Entry 6XL9 (electron microscopy, 2.50 A resolution); this record covers chains C and D of the 10 polymer chains in the assembly.

Chain C:
Name: DNA-directed RNA polymerase subunit beta
Source organism: Escherichia coli O157:H7
Notes: EC 2.7.7.6
UniProtKB: B7MIX3 (RPOB_ECO45); residue numbers follow UniProt; this construct covers 1-1342
Amino-acid sequence (1342 residues; each row starts with the number of its first residue):
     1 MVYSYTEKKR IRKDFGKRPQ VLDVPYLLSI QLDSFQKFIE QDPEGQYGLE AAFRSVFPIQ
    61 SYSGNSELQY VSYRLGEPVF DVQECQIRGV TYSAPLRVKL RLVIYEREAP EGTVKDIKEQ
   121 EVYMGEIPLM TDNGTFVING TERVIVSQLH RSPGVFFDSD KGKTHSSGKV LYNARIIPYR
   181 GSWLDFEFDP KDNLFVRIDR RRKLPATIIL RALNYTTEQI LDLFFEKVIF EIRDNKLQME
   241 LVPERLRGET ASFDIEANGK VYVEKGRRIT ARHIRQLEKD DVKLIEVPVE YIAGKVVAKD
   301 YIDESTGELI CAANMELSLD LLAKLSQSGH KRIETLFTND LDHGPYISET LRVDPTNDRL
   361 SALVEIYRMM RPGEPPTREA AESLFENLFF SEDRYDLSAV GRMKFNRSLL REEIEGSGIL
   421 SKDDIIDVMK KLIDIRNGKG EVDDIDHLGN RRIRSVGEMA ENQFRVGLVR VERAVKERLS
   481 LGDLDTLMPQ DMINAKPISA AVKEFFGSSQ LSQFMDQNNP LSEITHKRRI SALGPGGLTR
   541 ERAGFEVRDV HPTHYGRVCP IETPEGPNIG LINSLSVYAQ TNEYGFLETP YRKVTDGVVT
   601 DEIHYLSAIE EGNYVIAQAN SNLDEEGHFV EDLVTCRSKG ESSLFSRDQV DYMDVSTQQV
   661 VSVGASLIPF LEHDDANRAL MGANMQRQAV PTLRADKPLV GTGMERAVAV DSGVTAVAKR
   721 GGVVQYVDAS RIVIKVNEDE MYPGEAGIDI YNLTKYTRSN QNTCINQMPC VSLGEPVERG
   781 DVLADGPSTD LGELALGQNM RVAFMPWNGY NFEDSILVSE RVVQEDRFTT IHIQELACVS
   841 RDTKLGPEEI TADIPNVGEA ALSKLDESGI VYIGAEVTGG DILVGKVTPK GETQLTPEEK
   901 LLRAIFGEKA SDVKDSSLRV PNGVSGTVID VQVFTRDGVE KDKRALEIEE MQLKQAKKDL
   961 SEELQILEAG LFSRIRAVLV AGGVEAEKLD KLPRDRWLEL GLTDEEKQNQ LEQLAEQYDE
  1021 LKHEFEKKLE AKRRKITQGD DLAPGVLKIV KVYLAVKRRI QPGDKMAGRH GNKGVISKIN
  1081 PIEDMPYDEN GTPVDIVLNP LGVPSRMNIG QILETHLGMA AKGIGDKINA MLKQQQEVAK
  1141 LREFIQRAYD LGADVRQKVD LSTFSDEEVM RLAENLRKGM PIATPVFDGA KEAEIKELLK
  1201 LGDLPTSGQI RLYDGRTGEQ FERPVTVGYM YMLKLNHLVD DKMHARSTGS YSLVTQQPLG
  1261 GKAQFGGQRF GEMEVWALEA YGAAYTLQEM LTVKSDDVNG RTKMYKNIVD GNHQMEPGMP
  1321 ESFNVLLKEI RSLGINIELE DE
Not modelled in the structure: 1-2, 1342
UniProt features mapped onto this chain:
  - modified residue (N6-acetyllysine): Lys-1022, Lys-1200

Chain D:
Name: DNA-directed RNA polymerase subunit beta'
Source organism: Escherichia coli O157:H7
Notes: EC 2.7.7.6
UniProtKB: P0A8T8 (RPOC_ECO57); numbering as in UniProt (aligned over 1-1407)
Amino-acid sequence (1407 residues; each row starts with the number of its first residue):
     1 MKDLLKFLKA QTKTEEFDAI KIALASPDMI RSWSFGEVKK PETINYRTFK PERDGLFCAR
    61 IFGPVKDYEC LCGKYKRLKH RGVICEKCGV EVTQTKVRRE RMGHIELASP TAHIWFLKSL
   121 PSRIGLLLDM PLRDIERVLY FESYVVIEGG MTNLERQQIL TEEQYLDALE EFGDEFDAKM
   181 GAEAIQALLK SMDLEQECEQ LREELNETNS ETKRKKLTKR IKLLEAFVQS GNKPEWMILT
   241 VLPVLPPDLR PLVPLDGGRF ATSDLNDLYR RVINRNNRLK RLLDLAAPDI IVRNEKRMLQ
   301 EAVDALLDNG RRGRAITGSN KRPLKSLADM IKGKQGRFRQ NLLGKRVDYS GRSVITVGPY
   361 LRLHQCGLPK KMALELFKPF IYGKLELRGL ATTIKAAKKM VEREEAVVWD ILDEVIREHP
   421 VLLNRAPTLH RLGIQAFEPV LIEGKAIQLH PLVCAAYNAD FDGDQMAVHV PLTLEAQLEA
   481 RALMMSTNNI LSPANGEPII VPSQDVVLGL YYMTRDCVNA KGEGMVLTGP KEAERLYRSG
   541 LASLHARVKV RITEYEKDAN GELVAKTSLK DTTVGRAILW MIVPKGLPYS IVNQALGKKA
   601 ISKMLNTCYR ILGLKPTVIF ADQIMYTGFA YAARSGASVG IDDMVIPEKK HEIISEAEAE
   661 VAEIQEQFQS GLVTAGERYN KVIDIWAAAN DRVSKAMMDN LQTETVINRD GQEEKQVSFN
   721 SIYMMADSGA RGSAAQIRQL AGMRGLMAKP DGSIIETPIT ANFREGLNVL QYFISTHGAR
   781 KGLADTALKT ANSGYLTRRL VDVAQDLVVT EDDCGTHEGI MMTPVIEGGD VKEPLRDRVL
   841 GRVTAEDVLK PGTADILVPR NTLLHEQWCD LLEENSVDAV KVRSVVSCDT DFGVCAHCYG
   901 RDLARGHIIN KGEAIGVIAA QSIGEPGTQL TMRTFHIGGA ASRAAAESSI QVKNKGSIKL
   961 SNVKSVVNSS GKLVITSRNT ELKLIDEFGR TKESYKVPYG AVLAKGDGEQ VAGGETVANW
  1021 DPHTMPVITE VSGFVRFTDM IDGQTITRQT DELTGLSSLV VLDSAERTAG GKDLRPALKI
  1081 VDAQGNDVLI PGTDMPAQYF LPGKAIVQLE DGVQISSGDT LARIPQESGG TKDITGGLPR
  1141 VADLFEARRP KEPAILAEIS GIVSFGKETK GKRRLVITPV DGSDPYEEMI PKWRQLNVFE
  1201 GERVERGDVI SDGPEAPHDI LRLRGVHAVT RYIVNEVQDV YRLQGVKIND KHIEVIVRQM
  1261 LRKATIVNAG SSDFLEGEQV EYSRVKIANR ELEANGKVGA TYSRDLLGIT KASLATESFI
  1321 SAASFQETTR VLTEAAVAGK RDELRGLKEN VIVGRLIPAG TGYAYHQDRM RRRAAGEAPA
  1381 APQVTAEDAS ASLAELLNAG LGGSDNE
Not modelled in the structure: 1-15, 933-947, 1127-1134, 1377-1407
Bound ions: Zn2+ site 1: Cys-70, Cys-72, Cys-85, Cys-88; Mg2+: Asp-460, Asp-462, Asp-464 (shared with 1 residue of chain R); Zn2+ site 2: Cys-814, Cys-888, Cys-895, Cys-898
UniProt features mapped onto this chain:
  - binding site (Zn(2+)): Cys-70, Cys-72, Cys-85, Cys-88, Cys-814, Cys-888, Cys-895, Cys-898
  - binding site (Mg(2+)): Asp-460, Asp-462, Asp-464
  - modified residue: Lys-972 (N6-acetyllysine)

Chain C / chain D interface:
Pairs across the interface (245):
  Phe-545(C) with Asp-785(D); Leu-788(D), hydrophobic
  Arg-548(C) with Arg-780(D), hydrogen bond (backbone-side chain)
  Asp-549(C) with Arg-780(D)
  Val-550(C) with Pro-750(D); His-777(D); Arg-780(D)
  Tyr-555(C) with Val-769(D); Leu-770(D), hydrophobic; Phe-773(D), hydrophobic
  Pro-560(C) with Arg-780(D), hydrogen bond (backbone-side chain)
  Thr-563(C) with Arg-780(D)
  Ile-569(C) with Leu-783(D), hydrophobic
  Gln-618(C) with Leu-770(D)
  Asn-620(C) with Asn-768(D); Val-769(D)
  Glu-641(C) with Lys-749(D), salt bridge
  Ser-642(C) with Leu-770(D)
  Val-660(C) with Val-769(D), hydrophobic
  Leu-671(C) with Tyr-772(D)
  Glu-672(C) with Gly-766(D); Leu-767(D), hydrogen bond (backbone-backbone)
  His-673(C) with Phe-763(D), hydrogen bond (side chain-backbone); Arg-764(D); Glu-765(D)
  Asp-674(C) with Phe-763(D); Tyr-772(D), hydrogen bond (backbone-side chain)
  Asp-675(C) with Phe-763(D); Tyr-772(D)
  Ala-676(C) with Tyr-772(D)
  Asn-677(C) with Leu-783(D)
  Ala-679(C) with Tyr-772(D)
  Phe-804(C) with Ala-637(D); Ser-638(D), hydrogen bond (backbone-side chain)
  Met-805(C) with Ala-637(D)
  Pro-806(C) with Ala-633(D); Ala-637(D)
  Asn-808(C) with Ala-633(D)
  Gly-809(C) with Pro-359(D); Phe-629(D)
  Tyr-810(C) with Pro-359(D)
  Phe-812(C) with Pro-451(D); Gln-504(D)
  Glu-813(C) with Phe-461(D); Gln-504(D)
  Asp-814(C) with Asp-462(D)
  Ser-815(C) with Val-357(D); Phe-461(D)
  Arg-841(C) with Gly-257(D)
  Lys-844(C) with Thr-48(D)
  Gln-894(C) with Arg-77(D)
  Gln-1061(C) with Lys-445(D)
  Lys-1065(C) with Asp-462(D)
  Lys-1073(C) with Asp-462(D), salt bridge
  Gly-1074(C) with Phe-461(D)
  Val-1075(C) with Phe-461(D), hydrogen bond (backbone-backbone); Gly-463(D)
  Ile-1076(C) with Thr-356(D)
  Ser-1077(C) with Thr-356(D)
  Asn-1099(C) with Asp-505(D)
  Pro-1100(C) with Ala-637(D); Val-639(D), hydrophobic
  Leu-1101(C) with Gln-504(D); Asp-505(D); Met-725(D), hydrophobic; Arg-731(D)
  Pro-1104(C) with Met-725(D), hydrophobic
  Ser-1105(C) with Gln-736(D), hydrogen bond
  Arg-1106(C) with Arg-731(D)
  Met-1107(C) with Leu-740(D), hydrophobic; Phe-763(D), hydrophobic
  Ile-1109(C) with Met-644(D), hydrophobic; Leu-740(D), hydrophobic
  His-1116(C) with Ile-641(D)
  Phe-1187(C) with Asn-768(D)
  Glu-1192(C) with Ile-641(D); Arg-764(D), salt bridge
  Lys-1196(C) with Asp-642(D), salt bridge
  Gln-1209(C) with Ser-638(D)
  Glu-1219(C) with Arg-538(D), salt bridge; Arg-634(D), salt bridge
  Phe-1221(C) with Ala-633(D); Arg-634(D)
  Glu-1222(C) with Tyr-512(D); Tyr-537(D); Arg-634(D); Ser-635(D)
  Arg-1223(C) with Ser-635(D); Phe-719(D), hydrogen bond (side chain-backbone); Ser-721(D); Met-724(D)
  Pro-1224(C) with Ser-638(D)
  Val-1225(C) with Ser-638(D)
  Thr-1226(C) with Ser-638(D), hydrogen bond; Val-639(D), hydrogen bond (side chain-backbone)
  Asp-1240(C) with Lys-445(D)
  Lys-1242(C) with Arg-352(D); Gln-465(D), hydrogen bond
  Met-1243(C) with Arg-352(D); Ser-353(D); Lys-371(D); Met-372(D), hydrophobic; Lys-445(D)
  His-1244(C) with Gly-351(D); Arg-352(D), hydrogen bond (backbone-backbone)
  Ala-1245(C) with Ser-350(D); Glu-375(D)
  Arg-1246(C) with Asp-348(D), salt bridge; Tyr-349(D), hydrogen bond (backbone-backbone); Ser-350(D), hydrogen bond (backbone-backbone); Glu-375(D); Leu-376(D)
  Ser-1247(C) with Asp-348(D); Tyr-349(D); Glu-375(D), hydrogen bond (backbone-side chain); Pro-379(D)
  Tyr-1251(C) with Asp-348(D), hydrogen bond
  Leu-1253(C) with Arg-99(D), hydrogen bond (backbone-side chain); Val-253(D), hydrophobic
  Val-1254(C) with Arg-99(D), hydrogen bond (backbone-side chain)
  Thr-1255(C) with Arg-337(D)
  Gln-1256(C) with Arg-99(D)
  Gln-1257(C) with Asn-341(D), hydrogen bond (side chain-backbone); Lys-345(D)
  Pro-1258(C) with Arg-346(D); Asp-348(D)
  Leu-1259(C) with Arg-346(D)
  Gly-1260(C) with Arg-346(D)
  Gly-1267(C) with Arg-346(D), hydrogen bond (backbone-side chain); Val-347(D)
  Gln-1268(C) with Arg-346(D); Val-347(D), hydrogen bond (backbone-backbone); Ser-350(D); Arg-352(D)
  Arg-1269(C) with Arg-339(D); Gln-340(D), hydrogen bond (side chain-backbone); Gly-344(D), hydrogen bond (side chain-backbone); Lys-345(D); Arg-346(D)
  Phe-1270(C) with Gly-344(D); Lys-345(D), hydrogen bond (backbone-backbone)
  Glu-1272(C) with Leu-343(D); Arg-798(D), salt bridge
  Met-1273(C) with Thr-428(D)
  Glu-1274(C) with Asn-424(D); Thr-428(D), hydrogen bond
  Val-1275(C) with Leu-343(D)
  Trp-1276(C) with Val-801(D); Val-917(D); Gln-921(D)
  Ala-1277(C) with Arg-431(D); Gln-921(D)
  Glu-1279(C) with Ala-914(D); Leu-1347(D); Val-1351(D); Ile-1357(D)
  Ala-1280(C) with Arg-431(D), hydrogen bond (backbone-side chain); Gln-921(D)
  Tyr-1281(C) with Arg-431(D), hydrogen bond (side chain-backbone); Ile-434(D), hydrogen bond (side chain-backbone); Leu-483(D); Met-484(D), hydrophobic; Asn-489(D), hydrogen bond
  Gly-1282(C) with Gly-1360(D); Thr-1361(D), hydrogen bond (backbone-backbone)
  Ala-1283(C) with Glu-479(D); Met-484(D), hydrophobic
  Ala-1284(C) with Glu-479(D); Leu-1356(D); Thr-1361(D); Gly-1362(D)
  Tyr-1285(C) with Glu-475(D); Glu-479(D), hydrogen bond (backbone-side chain); Leu-1356(D); Thr-1361(D)
  Thr-1286(C) with Ala-476(D); Glu-479(D), hydrogen bond
  Gln-1288(C) with Gly-1354(D)
  Glu-1289(C) with Pro-471(D); Leu-472(D), hydrogen bond (side chain-backbone); Thr-473(D); Ala-476(D)
  Met-1290(C) with Val-347(D); His-469(D)
  Leu-1291(C) with Lys-345(D); Val-1351(D)
  Thr-1292(C) with Gly-1354(D)
  Lys-1294(C) with Asp-348(D), hydrogen bond (backbone-backbone); Val-470(D), hydrogen bond (side chain-backbone)
  Ser-1295(C) with Lys-345(D); Arg-346(D), hydrogen bond (side chain-backbone)
  Tyr-1305(C) with Tyr-382(D)
  Ile-1308(C) with Pro-379(D), hydrophobic; Phe-380(D)
  Val-1309(C) with Gly-383(D)
  His-1313(C) with Phe-380(D); Leu-472(D); Thr-473(D), hydrogen bond (backbone-side chain); Leu-474(D)
  Met-1319(C) with Phe-17(D), hydrophobic; Val-1353(D)
  Pro-1320(C) with Val-1353(D)
  Glu-1321(C) with Arg-99(D), salt bridge
  Ser-1322(C) with Leu-342(D)
  Phe-1323(C) with Leu-342(D); Val-1353(D), hydrophobic
  Leu-1326(C) with Arg-337(D); Leu-342(D), hydrophobic
  Lys-1328(C) with Glu-100(D), hydrogen bond (side chain-backbone); Met-102(D); Leu-245(D); Leu-249(D)
  Glu-1329(C) with Met-330(D); Arg-337(D), salt bridge
  Ile-1330(C) with Ile-331(D), hydrophobic
  Arg-1331(C) with Trp-33(D); Pro-243(D)
  Ser-1332(C) with Met-102(D); Leu-245(D); Leu-327(D)
  Leu-1333(C) with His-113(D), hydrogen bond (backbone-side chain); Trp-115(D), hydrophobic; Leu-307(D), hydrophobic
  Gly-1334(C) with Ala-25(D), hydrogen bond (backbone-backbone)
  Ile-1335(C) with Ile-22(D), hydrophobic; Ala-23(D); Trp-33(D); Phe-116(D), hydrophobic
  Asn-1336(C) with Ile-22(D); Ala-23(D), hydrogen bond (backbone-backbone); Leu-24(D); Trp-33(D)
  Ile-1337(C) with Lys-21(D)
  Glu-1338(C) with Ile-20(D); Lys-21(D), hydrogen bond (backbone-backbone)
  Leu-1339(C) with Phe-17(D), hydrophobic; Ala-19(D); Ile-20(D), hydrophobic
  Glu-1340(C) with Phe-17(D); Asp-18(D), hydrogen bond (backbone-backbone); Ala-19(D), hydrogen bond (backbone-backbone); Lys-21(D); Arg-1341(D), salt bridge
  Asp-1341(C) with Glu-16(D); Asp-18(D)
Other interface residues (no listed pair), chain C (151 interface residues in all): His-551, Cys-559, Ile-561, Asn-573, Thr-635, Arg-637, Thr-657, Leu-680, Trp-807, Pro-1062, Gly-1063, Ile-1112, Leu-1113, Ser-1207, Val-1239, Thr-1248, Phe-1265, Gly-1271, Leu-1278, Leu-1287, Asp-1296, Met-1304, Gln-1314, Gly-1318, Val-1325
Other interface residues (no listed pair), chain D (170 interface residues in all): Met-29, Arg-47, Phe-49, Asp-248, Pro-251, Asp-256, Phe-338, Val-354, Ile-355, Tyr-360, Lys-378, Glu-386, Ile-394, Leu-422, His-430, Leu-432, Gln-435, Ala-446, Cys-454, Ala-459, Asp-460, Gln-477, Ala-630, Ala-632, Gly-636, Gly-640, Asn-720, Ala-730, Gly-732, Gln-739, Arg-744, Thr-776, Ala-779, Ala-784, Ile-918, Ala-1336, Ile-1352, Arg-1355, Ala-1359

Summary:
151 residues of chain C and 170 residues of chain D are in contact; the contacts include 45 hydrogen bonds and
11 salt bridges. Polar contacts include Glu-641(C)/Lys-749(D), Lys-1073(C)/Asp-462(D) and
Glu-1192(C)/Arg-764(D). UniProt lists 8 Zn2+-binding residues and 3 Mg2+-binding residues on chain D.
Here chain C is DNA-directed RNA polymerase subunit beta and chain D is DNA-directed RNA polymerase subunit
beta', both from Escherichia coli O157:H7. Entry 6XL9 (Cryo-EM structure of EcmrR-RNAP-promoter initial
transcribing complex with 3-nt RNA transcript (EcmrR-RPitc-3nt)) was determined by electron microscopy,
deposited together with 6XL5, 6XL6, 6XLA, 6XLJ, 6XLK, 6XLL, 6XLM and 6XLN.
